Entry 6Q35 (X-ray diffraction, 1.40 A resolution); this record covers chain A.

== Chain A ==
Protein: Beta-lactamase
Organism: Klebsiella pneumoniae
Notes: EC 3.5.2.6
UniProtKB: Q09HD0 (Q09HD0_KLEPN); residues 18-287 here = UniProt positions 18-287
Amino-acid sequence (270 residues; row label = number of the first residue in the row):
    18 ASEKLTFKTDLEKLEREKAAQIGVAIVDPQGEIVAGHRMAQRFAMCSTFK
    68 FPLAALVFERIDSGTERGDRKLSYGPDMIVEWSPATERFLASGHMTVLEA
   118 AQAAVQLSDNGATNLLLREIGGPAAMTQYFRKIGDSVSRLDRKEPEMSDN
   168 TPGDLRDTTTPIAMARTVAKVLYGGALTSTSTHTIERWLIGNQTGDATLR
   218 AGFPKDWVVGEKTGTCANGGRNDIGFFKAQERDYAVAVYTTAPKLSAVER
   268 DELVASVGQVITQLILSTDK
Not modelled in the structure: 18, 286-287
Disulfides: Cys63-Cys233
Covalently attached groups: [5-(aminomethyl)-1-benzothiophen-2-yl]boronic acid (HD5) linked to Ser64
Ligand contacts: HD5 ([5-(aminomethyl)-1-benzothiophen-2-yl]boronic acid): Cys63, Lys67, Glu98, Trp99, Ser125, Asn127, Glu161, Pro162, Met164, Ser165, Gly231, Thr232
UniProt features mapped onto this chain:
  - active site: Ser64 (Nucleophile)
  - binding site (imipenem): Ser64, Ser125, Asn127, Thr230, Thr232, Arg238
Reported in the primary citation:
  - binding site for HD5: Ser64, Glu98, Trp99, Asn127, Glu161, Pro162, Ser165, Thr232
  - catalytic residues: Ser64, Glu161
  - conformationally variable residues (side-chain flip): Glu98
  - binding site for dimethyl sulfoxide: Ser125, Thr230, Thr232

== Overview ==
Covalently linked compound HD5: at Ser64. UniProt lists active-site residue Ser64 and 6 imipenem-binding
residues. The paper reports catalytic residues Ser64 and Glu161; a binding site for HD5 at Ser64, Glu98 and
Trp99 among others.
Chain A is Beta-lactamase (Klebsiella pneumoniae); the structure, Crystal structure of GES-5 beta-lactamase in
complex with boronic inhibitor cpd 3, was determined by X-ray diffraction together with 6IBV, 6IBS, 6Q2Y and
6Q30 from the same study.
